PDB entry 7UGW | X-ray diffraction, 3.00 A resolution | chains A and D of the 6 polymer chains in the assembly

Chain A:
Protein: DNA gyrase subunit A
From: Mycobacterium tuberculosis H37Rv
Notes: EC 5.6.2.2
UniProt: P9WG47 (GYRA_MYCTU); residues 2-501 here = UniProt positions 2-501
Sequence (500 residues; numbered 2 to 501; the number before each row is that of its first residue):
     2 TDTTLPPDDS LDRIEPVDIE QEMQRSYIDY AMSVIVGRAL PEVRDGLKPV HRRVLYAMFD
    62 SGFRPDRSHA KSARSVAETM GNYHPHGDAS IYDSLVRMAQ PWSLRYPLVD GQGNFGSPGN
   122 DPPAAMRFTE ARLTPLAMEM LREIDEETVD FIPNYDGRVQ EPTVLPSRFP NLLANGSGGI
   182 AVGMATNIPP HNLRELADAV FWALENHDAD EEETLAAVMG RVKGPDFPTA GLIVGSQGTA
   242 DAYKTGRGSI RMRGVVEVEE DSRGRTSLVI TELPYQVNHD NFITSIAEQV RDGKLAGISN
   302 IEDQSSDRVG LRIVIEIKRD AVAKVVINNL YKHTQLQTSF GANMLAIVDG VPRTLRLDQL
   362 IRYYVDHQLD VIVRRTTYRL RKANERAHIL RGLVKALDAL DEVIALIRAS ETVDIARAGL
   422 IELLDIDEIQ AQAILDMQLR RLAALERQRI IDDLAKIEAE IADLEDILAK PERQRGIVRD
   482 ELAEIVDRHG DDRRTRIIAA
Disordered / not traced: 2-14, 262-263
Differences from the reference sequence: engineered mutation F129 (Tyr in P9WG47)
UniProt features mapped onto this chain:
  - modified residue: T2 (N-acetylthreonine)
From the paper describing this entry:
  - mutagenesis - Y129F: abolished catalytic activity (citing earlier work)
  - mutagenesis - G88C, G88S: increased growth with evybactin
  - mutagenesis - G88C: increased growth in response to moxifloxacin
  - mutagenesis - G88S: decreased growth in response to moxifloxacin
  - mutagenesis - D94N: unchanged growth with evybactin
  - mutagenesis - G88S (40-fold): decreased catalytic activity with evybactin
  - mutagenesis - G88S: increased catalytic activity on moxifloxacin

Chain D:
Protein: DNA gyrase subunit B
From: Mycobacterium tuberculosis H37Rv
Notes: EC 5.6.2.2
UniProt: P9WG45 (GYRB_MYCTU); residue numbers follow UniProt; this construct covers 425-675
Sequence (251 residues; row label = number of the first residue in the row):
   425 ELVRRKSATD IGGLPGKLAD CRSTDPRKSE LYVVEGDSAG GSAKSGRDSM FQAILPLRGK
   485 IINVEKARID RVLKNTEVQA IITALGTGIH DEFDIGKLRY HKIVLMADAD VDGQHISTLL
   545 LTLLFRFMRP LIENGHVFLA QPPLYKLKWQ RSDPEFAYSD RERDGLLEAG LKAGKKINKE
   605 DGIQRYKGLG EMDAKELWET TMDPSVRVLR QVTLDDAAAA DELFSILMGE DVDARRSFIT
   665 RNAKDVRFLD V
Disordered / not traced: 431-436, 574-576, 594-602, 675
UniProt features mapped onto this chain:
  - binding site (Mg(2+)): E459, D532, D534
  - site (Interaction with DNA): K484, N487
From the paper describing this entry:
  - binding site for the 46-nt DNA strand: R482

Chain A / chain D interface:
Residue-residue contacts (35):
  S69(A) with K603(D), hydrogen bond (side chain-backbone); D605(D)
  H70(A) with D605(D)
  K72(A) with E615(D), salt bridge
  Q113(A) with Q608(D), hydrogen bond; E615(D); D617(D); E620(D), hydrogen bond
  G114(A) with G614(D); E615(D); D617(D)
  N115(A) with S462(D), hydrogen bond (side chain-backbone); G465(D); S466(D); G614(D), hydrogen bond (backbone-backbone)
  D122(A) with K468(D), salt bridge; S469(D), hydrogen bond
  A125(A) with S462(D); G614(D)
  A126(A) with S462(D)
  F129(A) with S462(D); K611(D); G614(D); E615(D)
  E131(A) with Q608(D); E615(D)
  R133(A) with D605(D), salt bridge
  E303(A) with R446(D), salt bridge
  D304(A) with R446(D)
  Q305(A) with R446(D)
  S306(A) with S473(D), hydrogen bond (backbone-side chain)
  D308(A) with S469(D)
  R309(A) with G470(D), hydrogen bond (side chain-backbone); R471(D), hydrogen bond (side chain-backbone); W622(D)
Other interface residues (no listed pair), chain A (23 interface residues in all): R68, G112, S118, R128, S307
Other interface residues (no listed pair), chain D (24 interface residues in all): D472, E604, R609, Y610, G612, M616

In short:
The interface between chain A and chain D involves 23 residues on one side and 24 on the other; the contacts
include 9 hydrogen bonds and 4 salt bridges. Polar pairs include K72(A)-E615(D), D122(A)-K468(D) and
R133(A)-D605(D). The paper reports a binding site for the 46-nt DNA strand at R482(D); G88C and G88S of chain
A increase growth with evybactin; 4 substitutions were tested in all.
Chain A is DNA gyrase subunit A and chain D is DNA gyrase subunit B, both from Mycobacterium tuberculosis
H37Rv; the structure, M. tuberculosis DNA gyrase cleavage core bound to DNA and evybactin, was determined by
X-ray diffraction.
